Entry 4XPI (X-ray diffraction, 1.97 A resolution); this record covers chains C and D of the 4 polymer chains in the assembly.

Chain C:
Molecule: Nitrogenase molybdenum-iron protein alpha chain
Source organism: Azotobacter vinelandii
Notes: EC 1.18.6.1
Reference sequence: P07328 (NIFD_AZOVI); residues 3-492 here = UniProt positions 3-492
Sequence (490 residues; numbered 3 to 492; the number before each row is that of its first residue):
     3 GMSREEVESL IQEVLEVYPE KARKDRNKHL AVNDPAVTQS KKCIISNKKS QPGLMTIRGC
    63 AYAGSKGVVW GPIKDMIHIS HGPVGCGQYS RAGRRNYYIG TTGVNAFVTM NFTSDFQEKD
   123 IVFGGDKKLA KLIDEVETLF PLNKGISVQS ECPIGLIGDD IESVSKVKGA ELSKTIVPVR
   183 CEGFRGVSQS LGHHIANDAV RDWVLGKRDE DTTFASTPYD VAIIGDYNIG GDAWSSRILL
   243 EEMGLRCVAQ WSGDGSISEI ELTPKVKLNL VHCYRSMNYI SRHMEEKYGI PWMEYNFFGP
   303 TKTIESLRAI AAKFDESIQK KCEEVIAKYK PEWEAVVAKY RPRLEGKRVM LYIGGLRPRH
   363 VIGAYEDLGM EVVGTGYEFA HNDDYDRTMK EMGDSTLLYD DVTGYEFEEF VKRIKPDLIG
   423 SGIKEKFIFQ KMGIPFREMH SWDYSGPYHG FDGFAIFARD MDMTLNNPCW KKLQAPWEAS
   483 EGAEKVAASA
Not modelled in the structure: 481-492
Bound ions: fe(8)-S(7) cluster, oxidized Fe: Cys62, Cys88, Cys154 (shared with Cys70(D), Cys95(D), Cys153(D), Ser188(D) of chain D); Fe ion near Cys275 (its only coordinating residue here)
Small-molecule neighbours:
  - fe(8)-S(7) cluster, oxidized (1CL): Cys62, Tyr64, Pro85, Val86, Gly87, Cys88, Tyr91, Glu153, Cys154, Gly185
  - 3-hydroxy-3-carboxy-adipic acid (HCA): Ala65, Gly95, Arg96, Gln191, Gly424, Ile425, Glu440, His442
  - ICS (iron-sulfur-molybdenum cluster with interstitial carbon): Val70, Arg96, His195, Tyr229, Ile231, Cys275, Ser278, Ile355, Gly356, Gly357, Leu358, Arg359, Pro360, Phe381, His442
UniProt features mapped onto this chain:
  - binding site ([8Fe-7S] cluster): Cys62, Cys88, Cys154
  - binding site ([7Fe-Mo-9S-C-homocitryl] cluster): Cys275, His442
  - mutagenesis: His195 (H195Q: No nitrogenase activity)

Chain D:
Molecule: Nitrogenase molybdenum-iron protein beta chain
Source organism: Azotobacter vinelandii
Notes: EC 1.18.6.1
Reference sequence: P07329 (NIFK_AZOVI); numbering as in UniProt (aligned over 2-523)
Sequence (522 residues; row label = number of the first residue in the row):
     2 SQQVDKIKAS YPLFLDQDYK DMLAKKRDGF EEKYPQDKID EVFQWTTTKE YQELNFQREA
    62 LTVNPAKACQ PLGAVLCALG FEKTMPYVHG SQGCVAHFRS YFNRHFREPV SCVSDSMTED
   122 AAVFGGQQNM KDGLQNCKAT YKPDMIAVST TCMAEVIGDD LNAFINNSKK EGFIPDEFPV
   182 PFAHTPSFVG SHVTGWDNMF EGIARYFTLK SMDDKVVGSN KKINIVPGFE TYLGNFRVIK
   242 RMLSEMGVGY SLLSDPEEVL DTPADGQFRM YAGGTTQEEM KDAPNALNTV LLQPWHLEKT
   302 KKFVEGTWKH EVPKLNIPMG LDWTDEFLMK VSEISGQPIP ASLTKERGRL VDMMTDSHTW
   362 LHGKRFALWG DPDFVMGLVK FLLELGCEPV HILCHNGNKR WKKAVDAILA ASPYGKNATV
   422 YIGKDLWHLR SLVFTDKPDF MIGNSYGKFI QRDTLHKGKE FEVPLIRIGF PIFDRHHLHR
   482 STTLGYEGAM QILTTLVNSI LERLDEETRG MQATDYNHDL VR
Construct notes: engineered mutation His98 (Tyr in P07329)
Bound ions: fe(8)-S(7) cluster, oxidized Fe: Cys70, Cys95, Cys153, Ser188 (shared with Cys62(C), Cys88(C), Cys154(C) of chain C); Ca2+ site 1: Arg108, Glu109 (shared with 2 residues of chain B); Ca2+ site 2: Asp353, Asp357 (shared with 2 residues of chain B)
Small-molecule neighbours: fe(8)-S(7) cluster, oxidized (1CL): Cys70, Pro72, Ser92, Gly94, Cys95, His98, Phe99, Thr152, Cys153, Ser188
UniProt features mapped onto this chain:
  - binding site ([8Fe-7S] cluster): Cys70, Cys95, Cys153, Ser188

Chain C / chain D interface:
Pairs across the interface (200):
  Val19(C) with Ala140(D)
  Tyr20(C) with Thr141(D)
  Pro21(C) with Gln136(D); Asn137(D)
  Lys23(C) with Asp133(D), salt bridge
  Ala24(C) with Asn137(D)
  Lys51(C) with Thr119(D)
  Ser52(C) with Gln93(D), hydrogen bond; Ser117(D)
  Pro54(C) with Ser115(D); Asp116(D); Asn130(D); Gly134(D); Asn137(D), hydrogen bond (backbone-side chain)
  Gly55(C) with Val114(D); Ser115(D), hydrogen bond (backbone-backbone); Gly134(D); Cys138(D); Tyr142(D)
  Leu56(C) with Asn137(D); Thr141(D); Tyr142(D), hydrogen bond (backbone-side chain)
  Met57(C) with Met86(D), hydrophobic; Arg100(D); Ser112(D); Cys113(D); Val114(D), hydrophobic; Tyr142(D); Met271(D), hydrophobic
  Thr58(C) with Gln93(D); Arg100(D)
  Arg60(C) with Gln93(D); Ala97(D)
  Gly61(C) with Gln93(D); Gly94(D)
  Cys62(C) with Gly94(D)
  Lys76(C) with Glu32(D), salt bridge
  Pro85(C) with Ser188(D)
  Val86(C) with Pro66(D), hydrophobic; Lys68(D); Ala69(D); Cys70(D)
  Gly87(C) with Cys70(D)
  Gln90(C) with Pro66(D), hydrogen bond (side chain-backbone); Lys68(D), hydrogen bond (side chain-backbone); Tyr102(D); Tyr447(D), hydrogen bond (backbone-side chain)
  Tyr91(C) with Ala69(D); Cys70(D), hydrogen bond; Leu73(D); His98(D); Phe99(D), hydrophobic; Tyr102(D), hydrophobic
  Ser92(C) with His98(D)
  Arg93(C) with Asn65(D), hydrogen bond; Tyr447(D); Phe450(D)
  Gly95(C) with Arg105(D)
  Tyr99(C) with Ser11(D)
  Thr103(C) with Ile40(D)
  Thr104(C) with Arg453(D)
  Gly105(C) with Trp428(D)
  Val106(C) with Ile40(D); Val43(D), hydrophobic; Phe44(D), hydrophobic
  Asn107(C) with Lys34(D); Ile40(D)
  Thr111(C) with Phe450(D)
  Met112(C) with Val64(D), hydrophobic; Asn65(D); Trp428(D), hydrophobic
  Asn113(C) with Thr63(D); Val64(D); Asn65(D), hydrogen bond (backbone-side chain); Pro66(D)
  Phe114(C) with Thr63(D); Val64(D), hydrophobic
  Thr115(C) with Leu62(D); Thr63(D), hydrogen bond (backbone-backbone)
  Asp117(C) with Thr63(D); Lys68(D), salt bridge
  Phe118(C) with Phe189(D)
  Gln119(C) with Phe189(D)
  Glu120(C) with Phe189(D), hydrogen bond (backbone-backbone); Val190(D)
  Ile123(C) with Phe189(D), hydrophobic
  Lys130(C) with Ala61(D)
  Lys133(C) with Ala61(D)
  Leu134(C) with Ala61(D); Leu62(D), hydrophobic
  Glu137(C) with Arg59(D); Glu60(D), hydrogen bond (side chain-backbone); Ala61(D), hydrogen bond (side chain-backbone); Leu62(D), hydrogen bond (side chain-backbone)
  Val138(C) with Leu62(D), hydrophobic
  Thr140(C) with Trp46(D); Leu55(D)
  Leu141(C) with Tyr52(D), hydrogen bond (backbone-side chain); Leu55(D), hydrophobic; Asn56(D); Arg59(D)
  Phe142(C) with Tyr52(D); Trp428(D), hydrophobic
  Pro143(C) with Trp46(D)
  Leu144(C) with Tyr35(D); Lys39(D); Val43(D), hydrophobic
  Lys146(C) with Glu32(D); Glu33(D), hydrogen bond (side chain-backbone)
  Cys154(C) with Ser92(D), hydrogen bond
  Pro155(C) with Cys153(D), hydrophobic; Val157(D), hydrophobic
  Leu158(C) with Ala123(D), hydrophobic; Met154(D), hydrophobic
  Ile159(C) with Val157(D), hydrophobic
  Phe186(C) with Thr119(D); Glu120(D), hydrogen bond (backbone-backbone)
  Arg187(C) with Glu120(D), salt bridge
  Gly188(C) with Thr119(D)
  Val189(C) with Gln93(D), hydrogen bond (backbone-side chain)
  Arg210(C) with Glu33(D), salt bridge
  Gly232(C) with Ser11(D); Phe15(D)
  Gly233(C) with Phe15(D)
  Trp236(C) with Phe15(D), hydrophobic; Tyr20(D); Met23(D); Leu24(D)
  Ser237(C) with Phe15(D); Tyr20(D)
  Arg239(C) with Met23(D); Lys27(D); Phe31(D)
  Ile240(C) with Asp19(D); Tyr20(D), hydrophobic; Met23(D)
  Glu243(C) with Met23(D)
  Arg248(C) with Phe31(D)
  Cys249(C) with Phe31(D)
  Val250(C) with Phe31(D)
  Gln252(C) with Lys27(D)
  Asp256(C) with Lys27(D), salt bridge; Glu32(D)
  Ser258(C) with Phe31(D); Glu32(D)
  Ser260(C) with Phe31(D), hydrogen bond (side chain-backbone); Glu32(D), hydrogen bond (side chain-backbone); Glu33(D)
  Glu261(C) with Lys27(D), salt bridge; Phe31(D); Glu32(D)
  Glu334(C) with Ser2(D), hydrogen bond; Gln3(D), hydrogen bond (side chain-backbone)
  Ala337(C) with Val5(D)
  Val338(C) with Val5(D)
  Lys341(C) with Val5(D); Asp6(D), salt bridge
  Tyr342(C) with Ile8(D)
  Gly406(C) with Tyr142(D)
  Tyr407(C) with Thr141(D); Tyr142(D), hydrogen bond (backbone-side chain)
  Glu410(C) with Phe269(D)
  Ile425(C) with Ser101(D); Asn104(D)
  Lys426(C) with Ala97(D); Arg100(D); Ser101(D); Asn104(D)
  Phe429(C) with Asn104(D); Arg108(D); Glu109(D); Pro110(D)
  Ile430(C) with Pro110(D), hydrophobic; Phe269(D), hydrophobic
  Lys433(C) with Glu109(D), salt bridge; Pro110(D); Thr263(D), hydrogen bond (side chain-backbone); Pro264(D); Ala265(D); Asp266(D); Gly267(D), hydrogen bond (backbone-backbone); Gln268(D), hydrogen bond (backbone-backbone)
  Met434(C) with Gly267(D)
  Gly448(C) with Ala10(D); Ser11(D), hydrogen bond (backbone-backbone)
  Pro449(C) with Ser11(D); Phe15(D), hydrophobic
  Asp454(C) with Ser2(D), hydrogen bond (side chain-backbone); Gln3(D), hydrogen bond (backbone-side chain); Leu14(D); Tyr20(D), hydrogen bond
  Ala457(C) with Gln3(D); Ile8(D)
  Ile458(C) with Gln3(D); Ile8(D), hydrophobic; Lys9(D); Ala10(D), hydrophobic
  Arg461(C) with Ile8(D)
  Leu475(C) with Ala265(D); Asp266(D)
Interface residues without a listed pair, chain C (115 interface residues in all): Gln53, Ile59, Tyr64, Asp77, Ile81, Cys88, Ala94, Arg97, Ile101, Ser116, Gly185, Ser190, Phe216, Leu264, Lys330, Tyr331, Thr405, Gln432, Ser447
Interface residues without a listed pair, chain D (101 interface residues in all): Lys26, Gln58, Ala67, Gln129, Ile158, Gly191, His396, Leu427, Asp454, His457

In short:
115 residues of chain C and 101 residues of chain D are in contact, with 32 hydrogen bonds and 9 salt bridges.
Polar contacts include Lys23(C)-Asp133(D), Lys76(C)-Glu32(D) and Asp117(C)-Lys68(D). Fe(8)-S(7) cluster,
oxidized is bound between chain C and chain D.
Here chain C is Nitrogenase molybdenum-iron protein alpha chain and chain D is Nitrogenase molybdenum-iron
protein beta chain, both from Azotobacter vinelandii. Entry 4XPI (Fe protein independent substrate reduction
by nitrogenase variants altered in intramolecular electron transfer) was determined by X-ray diffraction.
